Entry 2RCR (X-ray diffraction, 3.10 A resolution); this record covers chains L and H of the 3 polymer chains in the assembly.

== Chain L ==
Protein: Photosynthetic reaction center (L subunit)
Source organism: Rhodobacter sphaeroides
Reference sequence: P02954 (RCEL_RHOSH); residues 1-281 here = UniProt positions 1-281
Sequence (281 residues; numbered 1 to 281; the number before each row is that of its first residue):
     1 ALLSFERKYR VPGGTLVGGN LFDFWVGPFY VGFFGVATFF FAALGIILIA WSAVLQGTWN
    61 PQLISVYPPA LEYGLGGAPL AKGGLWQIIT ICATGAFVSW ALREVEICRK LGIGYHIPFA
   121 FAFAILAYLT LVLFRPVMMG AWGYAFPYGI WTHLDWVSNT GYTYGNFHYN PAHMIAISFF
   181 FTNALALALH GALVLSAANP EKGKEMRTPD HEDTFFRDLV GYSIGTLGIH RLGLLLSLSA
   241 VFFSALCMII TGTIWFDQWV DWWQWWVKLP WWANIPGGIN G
Unresolved in the structure: 279-281
Metal / ion sites: Fe ion: His190, His230 (shared with 3 residues of chain M)
Small-molecule neighbours:
  - bacteriochlorophyll a (BCL), molecule 1: Phe97, Ala124, Ile125, Ala127, Tyr128, Trp156, Val157, Ser158, Thr160, Gly161, Tyr162, Phe167, His168, His173, Ala176, Ile177, Phe180, Phe181, Val241, Ser244, Met248
  - bacteriochlorophyll a (BCL), molecule 2: Tyr128, Leu131, Phe146, Ile150, Trp151, His153, Leu154, Trp156, Val157
  - bacteriochlorophyll a (BCL), molecule 3: Val157, Tyr162, His168, Phe181
  - bacteriochlorophyll a (BCL), molecule 4: His168, Met174, Ile177, Ser178, Thr182, Val220
  - bacteriopheophytin a (BPH), molecule 1: Phe41, Ala42, Gly45, Ile49, Ala93, Ala96, Phe97, Trp100, Glu104, Ile117, Ala120, Phe121, Ala124, Tyr128, Tyr148, Gly149, Ile150, Ser237, Leu238, Val241
  - bacteriopheophytin a (BPH), molecule 2: Phe181, Ala184, Leu185, Ala188, Leu189, Phe216
  - UQ (Coenzyme Q10, (2Z,6E,10Z,14E,18E,22E,26Z)-isomer): Leu185, His190, Leu193, Val194, Glu212, Asp213, Phe215, Phe216, Val220, Ser223, Ile224, Gly225, Thr226, Ile229

== Chain H ==
Protein: Photosynthetic reaction center (H subunit)
Source organism: Rhodobacter sphaeroides
Reference sequence: P11846 (RCEH_RHOSH); residues 1-260 here = UniProt positions 1-260
Sequence (260 residues; row label = number of the first residue in the row):
     1 MVGVTAFGNF DLASLAIYSF WIFLAGLIYY LQTENMREGY PLENEDGTPA ANQGPFPLPK
    61 PKTFILPHGR GTLTVPGPES EDRPIALART AVSEGFPHAP TGDPMKDGVG PASWVARRDL
   121 PELDGHGHNK IKPMKAAAGF HVSAGKNPIG LPVRGCDLEI AGKVVDIWVD IPEQMARFLE
   181 VELKDGSTRL LPMQMVKVQS NRVHVNALSS DLFAGIPTIK SPTEVTLLEE DKICGYVAGG
   241 LMYAAPKRKS VVAAMLAEYA
Unresolved in the structure: 256-260

== How chain L and chain H interact ==
Residue-residue contacts - 60 pairs, chain L then chain H:
  Ala1(L) with Glu43(H); Glu94(H)
  Leu2(L) with Leu42(H)
  Leu3(L) with Gly39(H); Leu42(H), hydrophobic; Glu43(H)
  Ser4(L) with Gly39(H); Pro41(H), hydrogen bond (side chain-backbone)
  Phe5(L) with Gly39(H)
  Arg7(L) with Glu43(H)
  Lys8(L) with Glu81(H), salt bridge; Leu87(H); Gly110(H), hydrogen bond (backbone-backbone)
  Tyr9(L) with Ser113(H); Val115(H)
  Arg10(L) with His98(H), hydrogen bond (backbone-backbone)
  Val11(L) with Leu87(H), hydrophobic; His98(H); Gly110(H); Pro111(H); Tyr243(H)
  Pro12(L) with Pro97(H); His98(H); Ala99(H); Met242(H); Lys249(H)
  Gly13(L) with Met242(H); Lys249(H)
  Gly14(L) with Lys249(H)
  Thr15(L) with Lys249(H), hydrogen bond (side chain-backbone); Val251(H)
  Leu16(L) with Val251(H)
  Gly18(L) with Val251(H)
  Asp23(L) with Pro97(H)
  Phe24(L) with Gly95(H); Phe96(H)
  Trp25(L) with Glu94(H); Gly95(H)
  Phe33(L) with Met255(H), hydrophobic
  Arg109(L) with Met242(H); Arg248(H), hydrogen bond (side chain-backbone)
  Lys110(L) with Gly110(H); Pro111(H); Met242(H)
  Leu111(L) with Pro111(H)
  Ala198(L) with Phe64(H)
  Asn199(L) with Lys62(H), hydrogen bond; Phe64(H)
  Glu205(L) with Ile65(H); Leu66(H)
  Met206(L) with Phe64(H), hydrophobic; Ile65(H), hydrogen bond (backbone-backbone); Pro67(H)
  Thr208(L) with His68(H); Gly125(H)
  Pro209(L) with Lys130(H)
  Asp210(L) with Gly125(H), hydrogen bond (side chain-backbone); Pro172(H)
  Asp213(L) with Glu173(H)
  Thr226(L) with Glu173(H), hydrogen bond
Interface residues without a listed pair, chain L (35 interface residues in all): Asn20, Gly112, Leu227
Interface residues without a listed pair, chain H (44 interface residues in all): Glu38, Tyr40, Ser80, Ile85, Arg89, Val109, Leu123, Asp124, Met175, Ala238, Ser250, Ala253

== Summary ==
Chain L and chain H form an interface of 35 and 44 residues respectively; the contacts include 9 hydrogen
bonds and 1 salt bridge. Polar pairs include Lys8(L)-Glu81(H), Ser4(L)-Pro41(H) and Thr15(L)-Lys249(H).
Ligands of chain L: 4 copies of bacteriochlorophyll a, bacteriopheophytin a and compound UQ.
Chain L is Photosynthetic reaction center (L subunit) and chain H is Photosynthetic reaction center (H
subunit), both from Rhodobacter sphaeroides; the structure, Structure of the membrane-bound protein
photosynthetic reaction center from rhodobacter sphaeroides, was determined by X-ray diffraction.
